Entry 3AZU (X-ray diffraction, 2.10 A resolution); this record covers chains B and D of the 4 polymer chains in the assembly.

# Chain B (and D)
Name: Azurin
Source organism: Pseudomonas aeruginosa
Notes: chain D of this document is another copy of the same molecule, construct and numbering; everything in this record applies to it too
UniProt: P00282 (AZUR_PSEAE); residues 1-128 here correspond to UniProt positions 21-148 (UniProt number = residue number + 20)
Amino-acid sequence (128 residues; numbered 1 to 128; the number before each row is that of its first residue):
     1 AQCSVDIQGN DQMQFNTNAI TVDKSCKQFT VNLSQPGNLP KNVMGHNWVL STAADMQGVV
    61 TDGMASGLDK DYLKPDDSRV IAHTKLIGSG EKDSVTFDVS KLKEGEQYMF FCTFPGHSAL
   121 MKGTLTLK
Construct notes: conflict Q2 (Glu22 in P00282); engineered mutation Q35 (His55 in P00282)
Disulfides: C3-C26
Metal / ion sites: Cu ion: H46, C112, H117
Curated features (UniProtKB/Swiss-Prot):
  - binding site (Cu cation): H46, C112, H117, M121

# How chain B and chain D interact
Residue-residue contacts (15; chain B residue first):
  D11(B) - M64(D)
  M13(B) - M13(D)  hydrophobic
  M13(B) - P115(D)
  M13(B) - G116(D)
  L39(B) - P115(D)  hydrophobic
  N42(B) - N42(D)
  V43(B) - Y72(D)
  M44(B) - P115(D)
  F114(B) - V43(D)  hydrophobic
  P115(B) - M13(D)
  P115(B) - L39(D)  hydrophobic
  P115(B) - V43(D)  hydrophobic
  P115(B) - M44(D)
  G116(B) - M13(D)
  G116(B) - M44(D)
Other interface residues (no listed pair), chain B (15 interface residues in all): Q12, N38, M64, Y72, H117, L120
Other interface residues (no listed pair), chain D (12 interface residues in all): F114, H117, L120

# Overview
Chain B and chain D form an interface of 15 and 12 residues respectively. H46(B), C112(B) and H117(B) form the
Cu ion site. From UniProt: 4 Cu cation-binding residues on chain B.
Both chains are Azurin (Pseudomonas aeruginosa). Entry 3AZU (X-ray crystal structure of the two site-specific
mutants HIS35GLN and HIS35LEU of azurin from pseudomonas aeruginosa) was determined by X-ray diffraction,
deposited together with 2AZU.
